Entry 6JKM (X-ray diffraction, 1.95 A resolution); this record covers chain A.

[Chain A]
Molecule: Mitotic checkpoint control protein kinase BUB1
Source organism: Drosophila melanogaster
Notes: fragment: Protein kinase domain
Reference sequence: O76755 (O76755_DROME); residues 1127-1460 here correspond to UniProt positions 1128-1461 (UniProt number = residue number + 1)
Chain sequence (341 residues; row label = number of the first residue in the row):
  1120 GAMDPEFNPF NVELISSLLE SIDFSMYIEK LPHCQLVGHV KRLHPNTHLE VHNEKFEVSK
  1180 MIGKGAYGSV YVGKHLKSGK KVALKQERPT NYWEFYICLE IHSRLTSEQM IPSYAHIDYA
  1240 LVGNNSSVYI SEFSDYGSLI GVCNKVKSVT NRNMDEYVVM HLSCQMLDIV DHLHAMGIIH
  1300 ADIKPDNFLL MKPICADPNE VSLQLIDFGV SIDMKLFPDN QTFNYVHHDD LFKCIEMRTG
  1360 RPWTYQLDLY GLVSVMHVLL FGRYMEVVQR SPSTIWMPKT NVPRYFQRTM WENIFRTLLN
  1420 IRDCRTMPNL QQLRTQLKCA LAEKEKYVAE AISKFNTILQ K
Disordered / not traced: 1120-1125, 1460
Differences from the reference sequence: expression tag (1120-1126)
Bound ions: Mg2+ site 1: N1306, D1326 (together with ADP); Mg2+ site 2: D1326 (together with ADP)
Ligand contacts: ADP (adenosine-5'-diphosphate): I1181, V1189, A1202, K1204, S1250, E1251, F1252, S1253, S1257, D1305, N1306, L1308, I1325, D1326
What the authors report for this chain:
  - contacts within the chain: K1204-E1213 (hydrogen bond), C1217-I1236 (hydrophobic contact), H1299-F1327 (hydrophobic contact), F1327-S1330 (backbone contact), C1217-F1327 (hydrophobic contact)
  - conformationally variable residues: K1204, E1213
  - binding site for ADP: K1204, E1251, D1305, N1306
  - Mg2+ coordination: N1306, D1326
  - catalytic residues: D1326
  - mutagenesis - F1129A, I1134A/S1135A: unchanged catalytic activity

[Overview]
Ligands of chain A: ADP. The Mg2+ site 1 is built by N1306 and D1326. The paper reports the catalytic residue
D1326; F1129A and I1134A/S1135A leave catalytic activity unchanged.
Chain A is Mitotic checkpoint control protein kinase BUB1 (Drosophila melanogaster); the structure, Crystal
structure of BubR1 kinase domain, was determined by X-ray diffraction, deposited together with 6JKK.
